6Z6G - chains X and A of the 4 polymer chains in the assembly; structure by electron microscopy, 3.06 A resolution.

# Chain X
Molecule: 5'vRNA 9-16
Sequence (8 nucleotides; each row starts with the number of its first residue):
     9 GCUACCAA
Disordered / not traced: 14-16

# Chain A
Name: RNA-directed RNA polymerase L
Organism: Bunyavirus La Crosse
Notes: EC 2.7.7.48, 3.1.-.-
Reference sequence: A5HC98 (L_BUNLC); numbering as in UniProt (aligned over 1-2263)
Amino-acid sequence (2285 residues; row label = number of the first residue in the row; numbers below 1 keep their minus sign (Met-21 is residue -21)):
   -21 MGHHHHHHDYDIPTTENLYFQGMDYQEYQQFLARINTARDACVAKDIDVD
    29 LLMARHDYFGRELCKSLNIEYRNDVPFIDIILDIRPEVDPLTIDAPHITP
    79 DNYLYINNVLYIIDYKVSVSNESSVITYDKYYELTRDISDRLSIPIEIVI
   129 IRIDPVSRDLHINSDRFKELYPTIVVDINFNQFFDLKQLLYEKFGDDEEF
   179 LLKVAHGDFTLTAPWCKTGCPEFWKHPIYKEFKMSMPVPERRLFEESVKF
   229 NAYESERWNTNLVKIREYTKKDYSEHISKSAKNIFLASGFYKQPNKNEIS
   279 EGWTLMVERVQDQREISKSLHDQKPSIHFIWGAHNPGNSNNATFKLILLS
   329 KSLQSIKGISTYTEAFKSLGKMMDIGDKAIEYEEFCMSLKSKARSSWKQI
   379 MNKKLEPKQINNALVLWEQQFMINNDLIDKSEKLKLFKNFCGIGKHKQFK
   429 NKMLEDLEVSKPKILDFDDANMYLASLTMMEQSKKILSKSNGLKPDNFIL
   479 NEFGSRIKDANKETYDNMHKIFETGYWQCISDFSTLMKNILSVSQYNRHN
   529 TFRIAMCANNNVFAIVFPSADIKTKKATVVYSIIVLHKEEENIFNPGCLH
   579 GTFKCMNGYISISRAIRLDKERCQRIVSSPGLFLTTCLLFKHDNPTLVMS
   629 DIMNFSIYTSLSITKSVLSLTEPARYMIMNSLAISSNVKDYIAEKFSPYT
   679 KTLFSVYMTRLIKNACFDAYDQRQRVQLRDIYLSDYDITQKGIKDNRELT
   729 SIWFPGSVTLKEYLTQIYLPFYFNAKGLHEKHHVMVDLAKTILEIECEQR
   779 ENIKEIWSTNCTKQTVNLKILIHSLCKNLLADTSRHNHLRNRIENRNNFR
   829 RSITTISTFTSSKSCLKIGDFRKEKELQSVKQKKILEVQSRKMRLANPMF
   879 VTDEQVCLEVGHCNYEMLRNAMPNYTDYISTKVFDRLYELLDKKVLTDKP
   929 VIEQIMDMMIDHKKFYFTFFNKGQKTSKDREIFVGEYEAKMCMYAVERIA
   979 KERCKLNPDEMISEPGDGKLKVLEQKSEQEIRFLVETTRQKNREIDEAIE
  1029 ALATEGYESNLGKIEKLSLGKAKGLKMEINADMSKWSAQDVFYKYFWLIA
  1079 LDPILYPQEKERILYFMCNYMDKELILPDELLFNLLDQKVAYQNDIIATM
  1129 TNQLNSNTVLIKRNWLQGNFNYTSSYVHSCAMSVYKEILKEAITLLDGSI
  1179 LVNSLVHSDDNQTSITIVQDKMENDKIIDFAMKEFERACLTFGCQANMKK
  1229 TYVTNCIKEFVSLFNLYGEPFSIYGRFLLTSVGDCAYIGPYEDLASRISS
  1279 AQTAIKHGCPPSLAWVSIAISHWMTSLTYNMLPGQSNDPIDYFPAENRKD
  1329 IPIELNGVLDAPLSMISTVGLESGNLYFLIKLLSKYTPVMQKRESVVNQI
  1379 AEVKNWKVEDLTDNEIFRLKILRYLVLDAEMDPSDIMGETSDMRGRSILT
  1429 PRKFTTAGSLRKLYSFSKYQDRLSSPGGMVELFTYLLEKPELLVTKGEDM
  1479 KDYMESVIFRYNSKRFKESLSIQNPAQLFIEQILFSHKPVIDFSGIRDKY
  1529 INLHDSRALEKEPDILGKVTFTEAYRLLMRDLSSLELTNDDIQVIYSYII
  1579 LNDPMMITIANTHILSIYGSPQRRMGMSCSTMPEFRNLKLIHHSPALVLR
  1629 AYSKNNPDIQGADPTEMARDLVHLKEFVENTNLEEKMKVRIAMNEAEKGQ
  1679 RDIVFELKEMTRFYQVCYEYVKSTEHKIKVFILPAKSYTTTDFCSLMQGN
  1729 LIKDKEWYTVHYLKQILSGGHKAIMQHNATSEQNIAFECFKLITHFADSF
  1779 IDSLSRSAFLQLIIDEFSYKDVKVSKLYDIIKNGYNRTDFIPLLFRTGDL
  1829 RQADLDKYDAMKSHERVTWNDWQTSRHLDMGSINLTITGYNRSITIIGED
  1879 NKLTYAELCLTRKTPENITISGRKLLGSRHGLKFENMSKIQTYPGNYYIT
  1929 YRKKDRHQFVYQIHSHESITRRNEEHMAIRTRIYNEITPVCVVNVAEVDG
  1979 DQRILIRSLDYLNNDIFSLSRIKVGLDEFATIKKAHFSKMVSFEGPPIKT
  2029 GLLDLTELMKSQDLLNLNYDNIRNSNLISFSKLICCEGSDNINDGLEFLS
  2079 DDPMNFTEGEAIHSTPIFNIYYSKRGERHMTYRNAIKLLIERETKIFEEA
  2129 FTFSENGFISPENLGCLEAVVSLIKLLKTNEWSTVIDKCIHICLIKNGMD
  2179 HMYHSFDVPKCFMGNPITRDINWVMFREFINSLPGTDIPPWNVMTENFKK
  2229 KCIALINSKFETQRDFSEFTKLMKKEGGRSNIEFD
Disordered / not traced: -21 to -4, 424-437, 548-554, 872-891, 1032-1038, 1410-1422, 1530-1544, 1616-1621, 1637-1644, 1702-1704, 1851-1860, 1920-1923, 2239-2244, 2252-2263
Differences from the reference sequence: initiating methionine (-21); expression tag (-20 to 0)
Ion coordination: Mg2+: Asp1060, Asp1188; Zn2+: Cys2064, Asp2178, His2182
UniProt features mapped onto this chain:
  - binding site (Mn(2+)): His34, Asp52, Asp79, Asp92, Tyr93
  - binding site (Mg(2+)): Asp1188
  - binding site (Zn(2+)): Cys2064, His2169, Asp2178, His2182
What the authors report for this chain:
  - Zn2+ coordination: Cys2064, His2169, Asp2178, His2182
  - conformationally variable residues (order/disorder transition): Gln705 to Asn724, Asp1410 to Gly1423

# How chain X and chain A interact
Contacting residue pairs (5):
  G9(X) - Lys859(A)  sugar contact
  G9(X) - Ile863(A)  base contact
  U11(X) - Met379(A)  sugar contact
  U11(X) - Asn380(A)  hydrogen bond to the base
  A12(X) - Asn380(A)  sugar contact
Other interface residues (no listed pair), chain X (4 interface residues in all): C10
Other interface residues (no listed pair), chain A (5 interface residues in all): Thr1434

# Summary
4 residues of chain X face 5 of chain A across their interface; the contacts include 1 hydrogen bond. The
hydrogen-bonded pair is U11(X)-Asn380(A). From UniProt: 5 Mn2+-binding residues, Mg2+-binding residue
Asp1188(A) and 4 Zn2+-binding residues on chain A. The paper reports Zn2+ coordination by Cys2064(A),
His2169(A) and Asp2178(A) among others; conformational variability at Gln705(A) and Asp1410(A).
Here chain X is 5'vRNA 9-16 and chain A is RNA-directed RNA polymerase L (Bunyavirus La Crosse). Entry 6Z6G
(Cryo-EM structure of La Crosse virus polymerase at pre-initiation stage) was determined by electron
microscopy (same publication as 6Z6B and 6Z8K).
